PDB entry 6CUF | electron microscopy, 4.00 A resolution | chains Q and R of the 24 polymer chains in the assembly

[Chain Q]
Name: VRC03 heavy chain
Source organism: Homo sapiens
Chain sequence (128 residues; row label = number of the first residue in the row; a row labelled like 76A-76G holds insertion residues (76A, then the next letters in order)):
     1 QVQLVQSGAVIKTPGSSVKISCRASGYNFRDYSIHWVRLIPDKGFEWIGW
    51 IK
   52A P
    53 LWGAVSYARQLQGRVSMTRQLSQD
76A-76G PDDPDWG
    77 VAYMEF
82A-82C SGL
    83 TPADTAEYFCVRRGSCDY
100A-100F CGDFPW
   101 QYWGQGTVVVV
Disulfide bonds: Cys22-Cys92, Cys98-Cys100A

[Chain R]
Name: VRC03 light chain
Source organism: Homo sapiens
Chain sequence (102 residues; each row starts with the number of its first residue; note: 5 numbers in that range are skipped by the numbering (no residue carries them; nothing is unmodelled there)):
     1 EIVLTQSPGILSLSPGETATLFCKASQ
    29 GGNAMTWYQKRRGQVPRLLIYDTSRRASGVPDRFVGSGSGTDFFLTINKL
    79 DREDFAVYYCQQF
    96 EFFGLGSELEVH

[Chain Q / chain R interface]
Residue-residue contacts (18; chain Q residue first):
  Phe45(Q) - Phe98(R)  hydrophobic
  Trp47(Q) - Glu96(R)
  Cys98(Q) - Tyr49(R)
  Tyr100(Q) - Arg53(R)
  Phe100D(Q) - Tyr36(R)  hydrogen bond (backbone-side chain)
  Phe100D(Q) - Gln89(R)  hydrogen bond (backbone-side chain)
  Phe100D(Q) - Phe91(R)
  Pro100E(Q) - Thr34(R)
  Pro100E(Q) - Tyr36(R)
  Pro100E(Q) - Leu46(R)
  Pro100E(Q) - Tyr49(R)  hydrophobic
  Trp100F(Q) - Tyr36(R)  hydrogen bond (backbone-side chain)
  Trp100F(Q) - Leu46(R)
  Gln101(Q) - Ala55(R)
  Trp103(Q) - Tyr36(R)  hydrophobic
  Trp103(Q) - Val43(R)  hydrophobic
  Gly104(Q) - Val43(R)
  Gln105(Q) - Val43(R)
Also at the interface, not in a pair above, chain Q (17 interface residues in all): Val37, Leu39, Lys43, Glu46, Phe91, Cys100A
Also at the interface, not in a pair above, chain R (17 interface residues in all): Lys38, Pro44, Asp50, Ser56, Tyr87, Leu100

[Overview]
The chain Q/chain R interface involves 17 residues from each chain, with 3 hydrogen bonds. Polar pairs include
Phe100D(Q)-Tyr36(R), Trp100F(Q)-Tyr36(R) and Phe100D(Q)-Gln89(R).
Chain Q is VRC03 heavy chain and chain R is VRC03 light chain, both from Homo sapiens; the structure, Cryo-EM
structure at 4.2 A resolution of vaccine-elicited antibody vFP1.01 in complex with HIV-1 Env BG505 ..., was
determined by electron microscopy (same publication as 6CUE).
